Entry 4JBW (X-ray diffraction, 3.91 A resolution); this record covers chains B and M of the 6 polymer chains in the assembly.

Chain B:
Molecule: Maltose/maltodextrin import ATP-binding protein MalK
From: Escherichia coli
Notes: EC 3.6.3.19
Reference sequence: P68187 (MALK_ECOLI); residue numbers follow UniProt; this construct covers 1-371
Sequence (381 residues; row label = number of the first residue in the row):
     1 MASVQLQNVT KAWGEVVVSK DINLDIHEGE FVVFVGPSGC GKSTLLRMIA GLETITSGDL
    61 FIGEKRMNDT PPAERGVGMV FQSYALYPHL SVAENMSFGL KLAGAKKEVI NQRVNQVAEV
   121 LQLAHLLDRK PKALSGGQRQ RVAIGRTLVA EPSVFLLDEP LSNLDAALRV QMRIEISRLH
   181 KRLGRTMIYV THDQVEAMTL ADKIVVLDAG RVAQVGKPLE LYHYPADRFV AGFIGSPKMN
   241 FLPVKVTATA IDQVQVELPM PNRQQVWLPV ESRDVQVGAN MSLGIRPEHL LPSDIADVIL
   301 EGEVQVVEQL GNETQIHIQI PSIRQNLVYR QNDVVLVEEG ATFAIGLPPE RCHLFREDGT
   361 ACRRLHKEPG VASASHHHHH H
Disordered / not traced: 1, 372-381
Construct notes: expression tag (372-381)
UniProt features mapped onto this chain:
  - binding site (ATP): Gly36 to Ser43

Chain M:
Molecule: Glucose-specific phosphotransferase enzyme IIA component
From: Escherichia coli
Notes: EC 2.7.1.-
Reference sequence: P69783 (PTGA_ECOLI); residues 0-168 here correspond to UniProt positions 1-169 (UniProt number = residue number + 1)
Sequence (172 residues; row label = number of the first residue in the row; numbers below 1 keep their minus sign (Ser-3 is residue -3)):
    -3 SNAMGLFDKL KSLVSDDKKD TGTIEIIAPL SGEIVNIEDV PDVVFAEKIV GDGIAIKPTG
    57 NKMVAPVDGT IGKIFETNHA FSIESDSGVE LFVHFGIDTV ELKGEGFKRI AEEGQRVKVG
   117 DTVIEFDLPL LEEKAKSTLT PVVISNMDEI KELIKLSGSV TVGETPVIRI KK
Disordered / not traced: -3 to 18
Construct notes: expression tag (-3 to -1)
UniProt features mapped onto this chain:
  - active site: His90 (Tele-phosphohistidine intermediate)
  - binding site (Zn(2+)): His75, His90
  - site: His75 (Important for phospho-donor activity)
  - modified residue: His90 (Phosphohistidine)

Chain B / chain M interface:
Pairs across the interface - 28 pairs, chain B then chain M:
  Asn115(B) - Lys69(M)  hydrogen bond
  Glu119(B) - Phe71(M)
  Glu119(B) - Glu72(M)  hydrogen bond (side chain-backbone)
  Glu119(B) - Thr73(M)  hydrogen bond
  Glu119(B) - His75(M)  salt bridge
  Glu119(B) - Val96(M)
  Gln122(B) - Phe88(M)
  Gln122(B) - His90(M)  hydrogen bond
  Ala124(B) - Phe71(M)  hydrophobic
  His125(B) - Val46(M)
  His125(B) - Ser78(M)
  His125(B) - Phe88(M)
  His125(B) - Ser141(M)  hydrogen bond
  Leu127(B) - Lys69(M)
  Arg129(B) - Glu86(M)  salt bridge
  Arg129(B) - Ser141(M)
  Arg129(B) - Asn142(M)
  Gln138(B) - Ile45(M)  hydrogen bond (side chain-backbone)
  Gln138(B) - Val46(M)  hydrogen bond (side chain-backbone)
  Arg141(B) - Ile45(M)
  Leu168(B) - Ile45(M)  hydrophobic
  Gln171(B) - Val39(M)
  Gln171(B) - Glu43(M)  hydrogen bond
  Met172(B) - Ile45(M)  hydrophobic
  Glu175(B) - Asp38(M)
  Glu175(B) - Val39(M)
  Arg178(B) - Asp38(M)  salt bridge
  Arg178(B) - Asp94(M)  salt bridge
Also at the interface, not in a pair above, chain B (18 interface residues in all): Ala118, Val120, Ser135, Gly137
Also at the interface, not in a pair above, chain M (20 interface residues in all): Val40, Phe41
From the paper, about this interface:
  - interface residues, chain M: Lys69(M), Phe71(M), Phe88(M)

Overview:
The interface between chain B and chain M involves 18 residues on one side and 20 on the other; the contacts
include 8 hydrogen bonds and 4 salt bridges. Polar pairs include Glu119(B)-His75(M), Arg129(B)-Glu86(M) and
Arg178(B)-Asp38(M). From the paper: interface residues Lys69(M), Phe71(M) and Phe88(M).
Chain B is Maltose/maltodextrin import ATP-binding protein MalK and chain M is Glucose-specific
phosphotransferase enzyme IIA component, both from Escherichia coli; the structure, Crystal structure of E.
coli maltose transporter MalFGK2 in complex with its regulatory protein EIIAglc, was determined by X-ray
diffraction.
